Entry 7ZEZ (solution NMR); this record covers chains A and B of the 3 polymer chains in the assembly.

== Chain A ==
Protein: Isoform 3 of Peptidyl-prolyl cis-trans isomerase E
Organism: Homo sapiens
Notes: EC 5.2.1.8; fragment: rrm
UniProt: Q9UNP9 (PPIE_HUMAN), isoform Q9UNP9-3; numbering as in UniProt (aligned over 1-90)
Chain sequence (93 residues; row label = number of the first residue in the row; note: 1 number in that range is skipped by the numbering (no residue carries it; nothing is unmodelled there); numbers below 1 keep their minus sign (Ala-3 is residue -3)):
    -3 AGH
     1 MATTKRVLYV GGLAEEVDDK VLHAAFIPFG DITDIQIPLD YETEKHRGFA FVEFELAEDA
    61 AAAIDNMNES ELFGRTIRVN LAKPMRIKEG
Differences from the reference sequence: expression tag (-3 to -1)
Curated features (UniProtKB/Swiss-Prot):
  - mutagenesis: Tyr9 (Y9A: Decreased affinity for RNA), Leu39 (L39A: Decreased affinity for KMT2A), Asp40 to Lys45 (Abolishes interaction with KMT2A), Glu42 (E42A: Slightly decreased affinity for KMT2A), Lys45 (K45A: No effect on interaction with KMT2A), Arg47 (R47A: No effect on interaction with KMT2A), Phe49 (F49A: Strongly decreased affinity for KMT2A. Decreased affinity for RNA), Phe51 (F51A: Impairs protein folding; F51D: Abolishes interaction with KMT2A. Abolishes inhibition of KMT2A activity)
From the paper describing this entry:
  - post-translational modification sites: Lys83 (citing earlier work)

== Chain B ==
Protein: MLL cleavage product N320
Organism: Homo sapiens
Notes: fragment: phd zinc finger
UniProt: Q03164 (KMT2A_HUMAN); numbering as in UniProt (aligned over 1564-1627)
Chain sequence (64 residues; each row starts with the number of its first residue):
  1564 AKGNFCPLCD KCYDDDDYES KMMQCGKCDR WVHSKCENLS DEMYEILSNL PESVAYTCVN
  1624 CTER
Bound ions: Zn2+ site 1: Cys1569, Cys1572, His1596, Cys1599; Zn2+ site 2: Cys1588, Cys1591, Cys1621, Cys1624
Curated features (UniProtKB/Swiss-Prot):
  - zinc finger: Gly1566 to Arg1627 (PHD-type 3)
  - region: Lys1584 to Glu1600 (Interaction with histone H3K4me3)
  - mutagenesis: Tyr1581 (Y1581A: Decreases affinity for histone H3K4me3), Gln1587 (Q1587A: Decreases affinity for histone H3K4me3), Trp1594 (W1594A: Abolishes interaction with histone H3K4me3; W1594E: Decreases affinity for histone H3K4me3), Val1617 (V1617A: Decreases binding affinity for PPIE), Tyr1619 (Y1619A: May perturb protein folding and thereby decrease binding affinity for PPIE)

== Interface between chain A and chain B ==
Pairs across the interface (34; chain A residue first):
  Lys5(A) with Glu1605(B)
  Val7(A) with Glu1605(B)
  Asp34(A) with Asn1601(B); Leu1602(B); Met1606(B)
  Gln36(A) with Leu1602(B); Met1606(B)
  Pro38(A) with Leu1613(B); Val1617(B); Ala1618(B)
  Leu39(A) with Val1617(B); Ala1618(B); Thr1620(B)
  Asp40(A) with Ser1616(B); Val1617(B)
  Tyr41(A) with Gly1589(B); Lys1590(B); Ser1616(B); Tyr1619(B); Thr1620(B)
  Glu44(A) with Lys1590(B)
  Arg47(A) with Ser1616(B); Val1617(B)
  Phe49(A) with Leu1613(B)
  Phe51(A) with Met1606(B); Ile1609(B)
  Glu53(A) with Ser1603(B)
  Ala82(A) with Ile1609(B)
  Met85(A) with Ile1609(B)
  Arg86(A) with Asn1612(B)
  Ile87(A) with Leu1613(B); Pro1614(B)
  Glu89(A) with Pro1614(B)
  Gly90(A) with Pro1614(B)
Also at the interface, not in a pair above, chain A (20 interface residues in all): Val52
Also at the interface, not in a pair above, chain B (18 interface residues in all): Leu1610, Cys1624
The authors on this interface:
  - interface residues, chain A: Tyr41(A)

== Summary ==
20 residues of chain A and 18 residues of chain B are in contact. Cys1569(B), Cys1572(B), His1596(B) and
Cys1599(B) coordinate Zn2+ site 1. UniProt lists 11 mutagenesis sites on chain A; 5 mutagenesis sites on chain
B. From the paper: the interface residue Tyr41(A); a modification site at Lys83(A).
Here chain A is Isoform 3 of Peptidyl-prolyl cis-trans isomerase E and chain B is MLL cleavage product N320,
both from Homo sapiens. Entry 7ZEZ (Trimolecular complex Cyp33-RRMdelta alpha : MLL1-PHD3 : H3K4me3) was
determined by solution NMR (same publication as 7ZEW, 7ZEX and 7ZEY).
